PDB entry 7SAD | electron microscopy, 3.96 A resolution | chains A and D of the 4 polymer chains in the assembly

== Chain A ==
Molecule: Glutamate receptor ionotropic, NMDA 1
From: Rattus norvegicus
UniProt: P35439 (NMDZ1_RAT); residue numbers follow UniProt; this construct covers 1-847
Sequence (847 residues; row label = number of the first residue in the row):
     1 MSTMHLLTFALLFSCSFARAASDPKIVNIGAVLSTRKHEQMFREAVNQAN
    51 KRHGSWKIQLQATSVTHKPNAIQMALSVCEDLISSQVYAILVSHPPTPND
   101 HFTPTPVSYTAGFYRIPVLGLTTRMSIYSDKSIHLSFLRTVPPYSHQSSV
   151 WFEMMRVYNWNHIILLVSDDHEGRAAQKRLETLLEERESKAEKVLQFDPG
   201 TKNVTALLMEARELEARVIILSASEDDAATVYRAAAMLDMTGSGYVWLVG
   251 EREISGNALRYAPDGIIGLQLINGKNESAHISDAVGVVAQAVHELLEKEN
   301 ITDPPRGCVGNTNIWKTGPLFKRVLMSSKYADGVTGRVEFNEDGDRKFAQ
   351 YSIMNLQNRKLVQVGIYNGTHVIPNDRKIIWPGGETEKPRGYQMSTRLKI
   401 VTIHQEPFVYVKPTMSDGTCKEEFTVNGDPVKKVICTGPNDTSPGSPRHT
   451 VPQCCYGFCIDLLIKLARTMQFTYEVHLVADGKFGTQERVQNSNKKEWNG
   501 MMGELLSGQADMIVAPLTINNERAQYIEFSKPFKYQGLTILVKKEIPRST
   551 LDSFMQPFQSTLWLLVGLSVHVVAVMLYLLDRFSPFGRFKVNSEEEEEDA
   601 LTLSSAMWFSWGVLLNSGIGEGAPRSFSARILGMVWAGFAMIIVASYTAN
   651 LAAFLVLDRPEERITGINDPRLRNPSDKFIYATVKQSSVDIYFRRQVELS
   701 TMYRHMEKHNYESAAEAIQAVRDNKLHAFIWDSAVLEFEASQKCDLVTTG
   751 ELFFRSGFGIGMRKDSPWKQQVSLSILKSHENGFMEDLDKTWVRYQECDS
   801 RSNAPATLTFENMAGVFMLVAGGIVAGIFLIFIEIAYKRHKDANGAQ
Disordered / not traced: 1-24, 53-57, 585-601, 842-847
Differences from the reference sequence: conflict Ser22 (Cys in P35439), Gln61 (Asn in P35439), Asp239 (Asn in P35439), Gln350 (Asn in P35439), Gln471 (Asn in P35439), Gln491 (Asn in P35439), Gln771 (Asn in P35439), Asn844 (Arg in P35439), Gly845 (Arg in P35439), Ala846 (Lys in P35439)
Disulfides: Cys79-Cys308, Cys420-Cys454, Cys436-Cys455, Cys744-Cys798
Covalently attached groups: N-acetylglucosamine (NAG) linked to Asn368
UniProt features mapped onto this chain:
  - region: Leu603 to Pro624 (Pore-forming)
  - binding site (glycine): Pro516, Thr518, Arg523, Ser688, Asp732
  - glycosylation (N-linked (GlcNAc...) asparagine): Asn203, Asn276, Asn300, Asn368, Asn440, Asn674
From the paper describing this entry:
  - binding site for Memantine: Val644

== Chain D ==
Molecule: Glutamate receptor ionotropic, NMDA 2B
From: Rattus norvegicus
UniProt: Q00960 (NMDE2_RAT); residue numbers follow UniProt; this construct covers 27-852
Sequence (883 residues; row label = number of the first residue in the row; numbers below 1 keep their minus sign (Met-30 is residue -30)):
   -30 MGTMRLFLLAVLFLFSFARATGWSHPQFEKGGGSGGGSGGSAWSHPQFEK
    20 GALVPRGRSQKSPPSIGIAVILVGTSDEVAIKDAHEKDDFHHLSVVPRVE
    70 LVAMNETDPKSIITRICDLMSDRKIQGVVFADDTDQEAIAQILDFISAQT
   120 LTPILGIHGGSSMIMADKDESSMFFQFGPSIEQQASVMLNIMEEYDWYIF
   170 SIVTTYFPGYQDFVNKIRSTIENSFVGWELEEVLLLDMSLDDGDSKIQNQ
   220 LKKLQSPIILLYCTKEEATYIFEVANSVGLTGYGYTWIVPSLVAGDTDTV
   270 PSEFPTGLISVSYDEWDYGLPARVRDGIAIITTAASDMLSEHSFIPEPKS
   320 SCYNTHEKRIYQSNMLNRYLINVTFEGRNLSFSEDGYQMHPKLVIILLNK
   370 ERKWERVGKWKDKSLQMKYYVWPRMCPETEEQEDDHLSIVTLEEAPFVIV
   420 ESVDPLSGTCMRNTVPCQKRIISENKTDEEPGYIKKCCKGFCIDILKKIS
   470 KSVKFTYDLYLVTNGKHGKKINGTWNGMIGEVVMKRAYMAVGSLTINEER
   520 SEVVDFSVPFIETGISVMVSRSNGTVSPSAFLEPFSADVWVMMFVMLLIV
   570 SAVAVFVFEYFSPVGYNRCLADGREPGGPSFTIGKAIWLLWGLVFNNSVP
   620 VQNPKGTTSKIMVSVWAFFAVIFLASYTANLAAFMIQEEYVDQVSGLSDK
   670 KFQRPNDFSPPFRFGTVPNGSTERNIRNNYAEMHAYMGKFNQRGVDDALL
   720 SLKTGKLDAFIYDAAVLNYMAGRDEGCKLVTIGSGKVFASTGYGIAIQKD
   770 SGWKRQVDLAILQLFGDGEMEELEALWLTGICHNEKNEVMSSQLDIDNMA
   820 GVFYMLGAAMALSLITFICEHLFYWQFRHSFMG
Disordered / not traced: -30 to 33, 395-402, 580-598, 846-852
Differences from the reference sequence: expression tag (-30 to 26); conflict Ser849 (Cys in Q00960)
Disulfides: Cys86-Cys321, Cys429-Cys456, Cys436-Cys457, Cys746-Cys801
Covalently attached groups: N-acetylglucosamine (NAG) linked to Asn491, Asn688
Small-molecule neighbours: Memantine (377): Asn615, Leu643, Ala644, Thr647
UniProt features mapped onto this chain:
  - region: Lys604 to Pro623 (Pore-forming)
  - binding site (Zn(2+)): His127, Glu284
  - binding site (L-glutamate): Thr514, Arg519, Ser690, Thr691, Asp732
  - site: Asn615 (Functional determinant of NMDA receptors)
  - glycosylation (N-linked (GlcNAc...) asparagine): Asn74, Asn341, Asn348, Asn444, Asn491, Asn542, Asn688
  - mutagenesis: His60 (H60A: Normal zinc binding), His127 (H127A: Reduced zinc binding), Asp283 (D283A: Slightly reduced zinc binding), Glu284 (E284A: Reduced zinc binding), His311 (H311A: Normal zinc binding), His359 (H359A: Normal zinc binding)
From the paper describing this entry:
  - binding site for Memantine: Asn615, Leu643, Ala644, Thr647
  - mutagenesis - N615Q (2.1-fold), L643A (6.6-folds), T647S (6.2-folds): decreased binding to Memantine

== Interface between chain A and chain D ==
Contacting residue pairs (45; chain A residue first):
  Glu188(A) with Arg774(D)
  Asn521(A) with Leu778(D); Gln782(D)
  Ala524(A) with Leu781(D), hydrophobic
  Gln525(A) with Leu778(D)
  Tyr535(A) with Pro528(D); Ser759(D); Thr760(D); Gly761(D), hydrogen bond (side chain-backbone)
  Phe554(A) with Phe637(D), hydrophobic; Ile641(D), hydrophobic
  Trp608(A) with Lys629(D)
  Leu615(A) with Val640(D)
  Asn616(A) with Asn616(D)
  Ser617(A) with Leu612(D); Asn616(D); Ala636(D)
  Gly618(A) with Asn616(D)
  Gly620(A) with Asn622(D)
  Thr648(A) with Ala644(D)
  Leu651(A) with Ala648(D), hydrophobic
  Ala652(A) with Ala648(D), hydrophobic
  Leu655(A) with Asn649(D)
  Tyr692(A) with Gly785(D)
  Arg695(A) with Gln782(D), hydrogen bond; Gly785(D); Asp786(D)
  Gln696(A) with Gly785(D), hydrogen bond (side chain-backbone); Asp786(D), hydrogen bond (side chain-backbone); Gly787(D)
  Phe753(A) with Glu790(D)
  Phe754(A) with Phe784(D), hydrophobic
  Arg755(A) with Phe784(D)
  His780(A) with Ser759(D), hydrogen bond (side chain-backbone)
  Glu786(A) with Val756(D)
  Asn803(A) with Gln656(D)
  Pro805(A) with Gln656(D)
  Thr807(A) with Glu552(D), hydrogen bond (side chain-backbone); Phe554(D)
  Leu808(A) with Phe554(D), hydrophobic
  Met813(A) with Val558(D), hydrophobic
  Val816(A) with Phe638(D), hydrophobic
  Ile824(A) with Val572(D), hydrophobic
  Ile831(A) with Val576(D), hydrophobic; Thr627(D)
Other interface residues (no listed pair), chain A (45 interface residues in all): Ile519, Pro532, Ile619, Tyr647, Val656, Ser756, Leu777, Lys778, Glu781, Asn782, Ala804, Ala806, Leu830
Other interface residues (no listed pair), chain D (46 interface residues in all): Ile515, Glu517, Ile530, Glu531, Val569, Thr626, Ile630, Ser645, Ala652, Ile655, Asn694, Asn698, Ala758

== In short ==
45 residues of chain A face 46 of chain D across their interface, with 6 hydrogen bonds. Polar contacts
include Tyr535(A)-Gly761(D), Arg695(A)-Gln782(D) and Gln696(A)-Gly785(D). Ligands of chain D: Memantine. The
paper reports a binding site for Memantine at Val644(A) and Asn615(D) among others; N615Q, L643A and T647S of
chain D reduce binding to Memantine.
Here chain A is Glutamate receptor ionotropic, NMDA 1 and chain D is Glutamate receptor ionotropic, NMDA 2B,
both from Rattus norvegicus. Entry 7SAD (Memantine-bound GluN1a-GluN2B NMDA receptors) was determined by
electron microscopy (same publication as 7SAA, 7SAB and 7SAC).
